PDB entry 5J6G | X-ray diffraction, 3.30 A resolution | chains A and G of the 4 polymer chains in the assembly

# Chain A
Protein: H-2 class I histocompatibility antigen, Q10 alpha chain
Organism: Mus musculus
Reference sequence: P01898 (HA10_MOUSE); residues 1-256 here correspond to UniProt positions 25-280 (UniProt number = residue number + 24)
Chain sequence (300 residues; numbered 0 to 299; the number before each row is that of its first residue; numbering starts at 0):
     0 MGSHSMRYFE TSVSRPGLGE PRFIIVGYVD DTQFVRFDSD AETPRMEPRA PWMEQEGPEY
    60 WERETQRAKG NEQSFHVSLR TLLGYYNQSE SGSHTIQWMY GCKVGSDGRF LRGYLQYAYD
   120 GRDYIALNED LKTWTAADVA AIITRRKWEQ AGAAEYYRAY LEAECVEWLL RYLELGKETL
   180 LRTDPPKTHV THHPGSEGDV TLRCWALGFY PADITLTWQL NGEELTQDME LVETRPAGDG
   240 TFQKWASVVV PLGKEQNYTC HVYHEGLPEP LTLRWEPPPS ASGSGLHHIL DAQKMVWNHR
Unresolved in the structure: 0, 222-224, 276-299
Disulfide bonds: Cys101-Cys164, Cys203-Cys259
Differences from the reference sequence: initiating methionine (0); expression tag (257-299)
Swiss-Prot annotation at these positions:
  - glycosylation (N-linked (GlcNAc...) asparagine): Asn86, Asn256

# Chain G
Protein: Killer cell lectin-like receptor 3
Organism: Mus musculus
Reference sequence: Q64329 (KLRA3_MOUSE); numbering as in UniProt (aligned over 136-266)
Chain sequence (132 residues; numbered 135 to 266; the number before each row is that of its first residue):
   135 MSSRDTGRGV KYWFCYSTKC YYFIMNKTTW SGCKANCQHY SVPILKIEDE DELKFLQRHV
   195 IPENYWIGLS YDKKKKEWAW IDNGPSKLDM KIRKMNFKSR GCVFLSKARI EDIDCNIPYY
   255 CICGKKLDKF PD
Unresolved in the structure: 135-143, 266
Disulfide bonds: Cys149-Cys154, Cys167-Cys255, Cys171-Cys257, Cys236-Cys249
Differences from the reference sequence: initiating methionine (135)
Swiss-Prot annotation at these positions:
  - region: Trp147 to Ser151 (Involved in dimerization), Asn160 to Thr162 (Implicated in MHC class I binding), Ile195, Pro196 (Implicated in MHC class I binding), Lys207, Lys208 (Implicated in MHC class I binding), Met224 to Ser233 (Implicated in MHC class I binding), Ser240 to Glu245 (Implicated in MHC class I binding)
  - glycosylation: Asn160 (N-linked (GlcNAc...) asparagine)
  - natural variant: Tyr146 (Y146H: In strain: C57BL/6 and C57BL/6 X BALB/c), Ser151 (S151G: In strain: C57BL/6, C57BL/6 X BALB/c and 1 more), Tyr174 (Y174F: In strain: A/Sn, BALB/c and 5 more), Leu179 (L179V: In strain: C57BL/6, C57BL/6 X BALB/c and 1 more), Phe189 (F189S: In strain: NZB), Asn198 (N198S: In strain: C57BL/6, C57BL/6 X BALB/c and 1 more), Pro219 (P219Q: In strain: C57BL/6, C57BL/6 X BALB/c and 1 more), Ile226 (I226T: In strain: C57BL/6, C57BL/6 X BALB/c and 1 more), Lys232 (K232T: In strain: NZB), Ile247 (I247T: In strain: C57BL/6, C57BL/6 X BALB/c and 1 more), Ile251 (I251T: In strain: NZB), Lys260 (K260R: In strain: NZB)
  - mutagenesis: Asn160 (N160D: Greatly reduces MHC class I peptide tetramer binding; when associated with L-162), Lys161 (K161R: No effect on MHC class I peptide tetramer binding), Thr162 (T162K: Greatly reduces MHC class I peptide tetramer binding; when associated with D-160), Ala169 (A169Q: No effect on MHC class I peptide tetramer binding; when associated with T-170), Asn170 (N170T: No effect on MHC class I peptide tetramer binding; when associated with Q-169), His173 (H173S: No effect on MHC class I peptide tetramer binding; when associated with S-174), Tyr174 (Y174S: No effect on MHC class I binding; when associated with S-173), Ser175 (S175G: Increases stability. Increases stability and improves binding to MHC I class ligand; when associated with G-121; G-197 and K-227), Ile195 (I195P: Greatly reduces MHC class I peptide tetramer binding; when associated with S-196), Pro196 (P196S: Greatly reduces MHC class I peptide tetramer binding; when associated with P-195), Glu197 (E197G: Increases stability and improves binding to MHC I class ligand; when associated with G-121; G-175 and K-227), Lys225 (K225N: Greatly reduces MHC class I peptide tetramer binding; when associated with T-226), 6 further mutagenesis entries in UniProt

# Interface between chain A and chain G
Residue-residue contacts (26; chain A residue first):
  Lys102(A) with Asn230(G), hydrogen bond (side chain-backbone); Phe231(G); Lys232(G)
  Leu110(A) with Asn230(G), hydrogen bond (backbone-side chain)
  Arg111(A) with Lys228(G); Met229(G), hydrogen bond (side chain-backbone); Glu245(G), salt bridge
  Gln115(A) with Arg243(G); Glu245(G), hydrogen bond
  Arg121(A) with Pro196(G)
  Asp122(A) with Ser240(G), hydrogen bond; Lys241(G); Ala242(G), hydrogen bond (side chain-backbone); Arg243(G), salt bridge
  Ala125(A) with Arg243(G)
  Glu128(A) with Lys225(G); Lys228(G); Met229(G)
  Thr134(A) with Ala242(G)
  Ala136(A) with Lys241(G)
  Gln226(A) with Ser165(G); Gly166(G); Ala169(G)
  Leu230(A) with Asn250(G)
  Glu232(A) with Asn250(G); Ile251(G)
Other interface residues (no listed pair), chain A (18 interface residues in all): Asn127, Asp129, Ala135, Val231, Thr233
Other interface residues (no listed pair), chain G (20 interface residues in all): Gln191, Asp246, Asp248

# Summary
Chain A and chain G form an interface of 18 and 20 residues respectively, with 6 hydrogen bonds and 2 salt
bridges. Polar pairs include Arg111(A)-Glu245(G), Asp122(A)-Arg243(G) and Lys102(A)-Asn230(G). Curated
annotation (UniProt) lists 18 mutagenesis sites on chain G.
Here chain A is H-2 class I histocompatibility antigen, Q10 alpha chain and chain G is Killer cell lectin-like
receptor 3, both from Mus musculus. Entry 5J6G (Recognition of the MHC class Ib molecule H2-Q10 by the natural
killer cell receptor Ly49C) was determined by X-ray diffraction together with 5J6H from the same study.
